Entry 8ULU (electron microscopy, 3.80 A resolution); this record covers chains C and K of the 14 polymer chains in the assembly.

[Chain C]
Name: Envelope glycoprotein gp120
From: Human immunodeficiency virus 1
UniProtKB: Q2N0S6 (Q2N0S6_9HIV1); the construct lacks a stretch of the UniProt sequence and is renumbered around it, so the offset changes along the chain: 33-138 = UniProt 32-137; 147-184 = UniProt 138-175; 188-306 = UniProt 187-305; 309-321 = UniProt 306-318; 2 more segments
Amino-acid sequence (479 residues; row label = number of the first residue in the row; note: 14 numbers in that range are skipped by the numbering (no residue carries them; nothing is unmodelled there); a row labelled like 184A-184K holds insertion residues (184A, then the next letters in order)):
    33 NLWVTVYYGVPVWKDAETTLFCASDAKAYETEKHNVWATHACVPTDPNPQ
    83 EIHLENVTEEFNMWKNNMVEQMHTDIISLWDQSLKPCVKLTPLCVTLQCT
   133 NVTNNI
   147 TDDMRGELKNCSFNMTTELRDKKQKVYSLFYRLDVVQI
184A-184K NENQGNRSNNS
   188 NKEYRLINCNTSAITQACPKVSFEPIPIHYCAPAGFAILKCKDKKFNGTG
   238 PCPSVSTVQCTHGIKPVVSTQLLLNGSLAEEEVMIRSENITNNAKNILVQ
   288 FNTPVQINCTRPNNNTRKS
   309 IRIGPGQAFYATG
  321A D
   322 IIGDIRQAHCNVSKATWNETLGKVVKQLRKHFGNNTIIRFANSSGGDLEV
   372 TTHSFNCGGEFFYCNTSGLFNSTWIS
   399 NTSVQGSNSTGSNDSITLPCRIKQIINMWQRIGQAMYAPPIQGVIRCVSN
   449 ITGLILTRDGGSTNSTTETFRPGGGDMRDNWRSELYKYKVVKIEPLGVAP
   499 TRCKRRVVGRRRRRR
Not modelled in the structure: 59-64, 135, 184A-184K, 399-410, 505-513
Sequence notes: conflict Asn332 (Thr330 in Q2N0S6), Cys501 (Ala498 in Q2N0S6); expression tag (505-513)
Disulfide bonds: Cys54-Cys74, Cys119-Cys205, Cys126-Cys196, Cys131-Cys157, Cys218-Cys247, Cys228-Cys239, Cys296-Cys331, Cys378-Cys445, Cys385-Cys418
Covalently attached groups: N-acetylglucosamine (NAG) linked to Asn88, Asn156, Asn234, Asn262, Asn276, Asn295, Asn301, Asn332, Asn339, Asn363, Asn386, Asn448; glycan linked to Asn160, Asn197
From the paper describing this entry:
  - post-translational modification sites: Asn160

[Chain K]
Name: PGDM1400 Fab Heavy Chain
From: Homo sapiens
Notes: antibody fragment or engineered binder
Amino-acid sequence (253 residues; row label = number of the first residue in the row; a row labelled like 82A-82C holds insertion residues (82A, then the next letters in order)):
     1 QAQLVQSGPEVRKPGTSVKVSCKAPGNTLKTYDLHWVRSVPGQGLQWMGW
    51 IS
   52A H
    53 EGDKKVIVERFKAKVTIDWDRSTNTAYLQL
82A-82C SGL
    83 TSGDTAVYYCAKGSKHRL
100A-100X RDYALYDDDGALNWAVDVDYLSNL
   101 EFWGQGTAVTVSSASTKGPSVFPLAPSSKSTSGGTAALGCLVKDYFPEPV
   151 TVSWNSGALTSGVHTFPAVLQSSGLYSLSSVVTVPSSSLGTQTYICNVNH
   201 KPSNTKVDKRVEPKSCDKTHHHHHH
Not modelled in the structure: 1-2, 114-225
Modified / non-standard residues: Tyr100F (O-sulfo-L-tyrosine; TYS)
Disulfide bonds: Cys22-Cys92

[Interface between chain C and chain K]
Residue-residue contacts (8; chain C residue first):
  Thr123(C) - Asp100H(K)
  Asn160(C) - Tyr100C(K)  hydrogen bond
  Thr162(C) - Leu100E(K)
  Thr162(C) - Asn100M(K)
  Arg166(C) - Asn100M(K)  hydrogen bond
  Asp167(C) - Asn100M(K)
  Asp167(C) - Trp100N(K)
  Lys169(C) - Trp100N(K)
Interface residues without a listed pair, chain C (10 interface residues in all): Val127, Thr128, Met161, Lys168
Interface residues without a listed pair, chain K (8 interface residues in all): Asp100G, Ala100K, Leu100L
From the paper, about this interface:
  - epitope / paratope residues, chain C: Asn160(C)

[In short]
10 residues of chain C and 8 residues of chain K are in contact, with 2 hydrogen bonds. Polar contacts include
Asn160(C)-Tyr100C(K) and Arg166(C)-Asn100M(K). N-acetylglucosamine is covalently linked to Asn88(C),
Asn156(C), Asn234(C), Asn262(C), Asn276(C) and Asn295(C) and 6 more. From the paper: the epitope/paratope
residue Asn160(C); a modification site at Asn160(C).
Chain C is Envelope glycoprotein gp120 (Human immunodeficiency virus 1) and chain K is PGDM1400 Fab Heavy
Chain (Homo sapiens); the structure, Cryo-EM structure of the BG505 SOSIPv2 in complex with bNAb 04_A06 and
PGDM1400 Fabs, was determined by electron microscopy (same publication as 9D8V, 8UKI, 8ULR, 8ULS and 8ULT).
